Entry 4WZ2 (X-ray diffraction, 3.41 A resolution); this record covers chain A.

[Chain A]
Molecule: E3 ubiquitin-protein ligase LubX
From: Legionella pneumophila
Notes: EC 6.3.2.-
UniProt: Q5X159 (LUBX_LEGPA); numbering as in UniProt (aligned over 102-202)
Sequence (101 residues; numbered 102 to 202; the number before each row is that of its first residue):
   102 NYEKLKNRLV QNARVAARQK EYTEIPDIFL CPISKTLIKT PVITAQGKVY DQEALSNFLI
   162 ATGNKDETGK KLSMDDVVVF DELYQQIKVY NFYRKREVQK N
Disordered / not traced: 102-123, 199-202
Modified / non-standard residues: Mse175 (selenomethionine)
Sequence notes: engineered mutation Mse175 (Ile in Q5X159)
Residues lining bound ligands: hexane-1,6-diol (HEZ): I144, V179, V180, F181, D182

[Summary]
Bound to chain A: hexane-1,6-diol.
Chain A is E3 ubiquitin-protein ligase LubX (Legionella pneumophila); the structure, Crystal structure of
U-box 2 of LubX / LegU2 / Lpp2887 from Legionella pneumophila str. Paris ..., was determined by X-ray
diffraction, deposited together with 4XI1, 4WZ0 and 4WZ3.
